PDB entry 4M4P | X-ray diffraction, 2.08 A resolution | chain A

== Chain A ==
Name: Ephrin type-A receptor 4
Source organism: Homo sapiens
Notes: EC 2.7.10.1
UniProt: P54764 (EPHA4_HUMAN); residue numbers follow UniProt; this construct covers 27-543
Amino-acid sequence (518 residues; each row starts with the number of its first residue):
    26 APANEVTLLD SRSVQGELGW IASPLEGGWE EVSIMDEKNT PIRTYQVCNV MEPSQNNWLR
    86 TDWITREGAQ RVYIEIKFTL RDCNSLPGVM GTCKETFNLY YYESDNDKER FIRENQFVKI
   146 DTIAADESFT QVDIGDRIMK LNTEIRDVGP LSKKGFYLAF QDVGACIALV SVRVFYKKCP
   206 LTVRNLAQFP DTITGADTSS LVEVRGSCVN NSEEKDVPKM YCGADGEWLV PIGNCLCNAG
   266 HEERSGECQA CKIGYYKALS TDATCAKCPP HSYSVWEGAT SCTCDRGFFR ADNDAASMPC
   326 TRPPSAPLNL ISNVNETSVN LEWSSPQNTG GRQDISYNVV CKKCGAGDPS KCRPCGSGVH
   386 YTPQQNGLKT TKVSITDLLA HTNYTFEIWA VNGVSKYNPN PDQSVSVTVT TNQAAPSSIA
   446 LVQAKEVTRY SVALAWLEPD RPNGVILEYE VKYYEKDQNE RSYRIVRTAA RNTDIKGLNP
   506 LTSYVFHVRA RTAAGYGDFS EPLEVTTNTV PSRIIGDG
Disordered / not traced: 26, 371-373, 543
Construct notes: expression tag (26)
Disulfide bonds: Cys-73/Cys-191, Cys-108/Cys-118, Cys-204/Cys-247, Cys-233/Cys-260, Cys-262/Cys-273, Cys-276/Cys-290, Cys-293/Cys-307, Cys-309/Cys-325, Cys-366/Cys-380, Cys-369/Cys-377
Glycans and other covalent adducts: N-acetylglucosamine (NAG) linked to Asn-235, Asn-340, Asn-408
Curated features (UniProtKB/Swiss-Prot):
  - glycosylation (N-linked (GlcNAc...) asparagine): Asn-235, Asn-340, Asn-408
  - natural variant: Gly-370 (G370E: In a bladder carcinoma NOS sample), Ser-399 (S399F: In a metastatic melanoma sample)
  - mutagenesis: Gln-40 (Q40A: 10-fold reduced affinity for EFNB2; when associated with A-42), Glu-42 (E42A: 10-fold reduced affinity for EFNB2; when associated with A-40)
From the paper describing this entry:
  - post-translational modification sites: Asn-235, Asn-340, Asn-408
  - self-association interface (contacts with another copy of this molecule): Glu-238, Arg-454, Tyr-455
  - mutagenesis - E238A, R454A/Y455A: decreased signaling
  - mutagenesis - N504D/T507D: increased signaling

== Summary ==
N-acetylglucosamine is covalently linked to Asn-235, Asn-340 and Asn-408. Curated annotation (UniProt) lists 2
mutagenesis sites. From the paper: E238A and R454A/Y455A reduce signaling; modification sites Asn-235, Asn-340
and Asn-408.
Chain A is Ephrin type-A receptor 4 (Homo sapiens); the structure, Crystal structure of EPHA4 ectodomain, was
determined by X-ray diffraction together with 4M4R from the same study.
